PDB entry 5VVT | X-ray diffraction, 2.80 A resolution | chains C and D of the 4 polymer chains in the assembly

== Chain C ==
Protein: Protein O-GlcNAcase
Source organism: Homo sapiens
Notes: EC 3.2.1.169, 3.2.1.-
UniProt: O60502 (OGA_HUMAN); the construct has insertions or renumbered stretches relative to UniProt, so the offset changes along the chain: 60-391 = UniProt 60-391; 534-542 = UniProt 392-400; 553-704 = UniProt 553-704
Amino-acid sequence (504 residues; row label = number of the first residue in the row; note: 142 numbers in that range are skipped by the numbering (no residue carries them; nothing is unmodelled there)):
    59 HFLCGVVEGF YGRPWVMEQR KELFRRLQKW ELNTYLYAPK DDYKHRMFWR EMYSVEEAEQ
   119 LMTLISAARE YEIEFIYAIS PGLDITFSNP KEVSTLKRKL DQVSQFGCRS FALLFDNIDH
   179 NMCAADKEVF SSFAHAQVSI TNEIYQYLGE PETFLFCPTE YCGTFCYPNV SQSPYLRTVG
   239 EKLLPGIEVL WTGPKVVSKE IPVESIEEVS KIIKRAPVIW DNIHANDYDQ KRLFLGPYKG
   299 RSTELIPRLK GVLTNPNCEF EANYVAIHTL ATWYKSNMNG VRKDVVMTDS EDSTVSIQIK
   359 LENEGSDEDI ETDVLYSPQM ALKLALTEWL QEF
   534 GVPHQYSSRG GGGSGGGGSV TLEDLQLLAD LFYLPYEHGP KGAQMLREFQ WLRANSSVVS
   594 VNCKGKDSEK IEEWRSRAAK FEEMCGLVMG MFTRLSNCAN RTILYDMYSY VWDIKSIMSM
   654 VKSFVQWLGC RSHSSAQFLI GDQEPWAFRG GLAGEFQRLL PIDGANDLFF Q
Unresolved in the structure: 337-372, 534-551, 592-604, 672-675, 695-704
Construct notes: expression tag (59); engineered mutation Asn-175 (Asp in O60502); linker (543-552)
Residues lining bound ligands: N-acetylglucosamine (NAG; 2-acetamido-2-deoxy-beta-D-glucopyranose): Gly-67, Phe-68, Tyr-69, Lys-98, Asp-174, Asn-175, Cys-215, Tyr-219, Thr-250, Val-254, Trp-278, Asn-280, Ala-283, Asp-285, Tyr-286, Asn-313
What the authors report for this chain:
  - catalytic residues: Asp-174
  - binding site for N-acetylglucosamine: Asp-174
  - mutagenesis - D175N: decreased catalytic activity (proposed by the authors, not directly observed)

== Chain D ==
Protein: ELK1 peptide
Amino-acid sequence (8 residues; row label = number of the first residue in the row):
   378 FWSTLSPI
Unresolved in the structure: 378-380, 385
Covalent attachments: N-acetylglucosamine (NAG) linked to Thr-381

== How chain C and chain D interact ==
Residue-residue contacts (6; chain C residue first):
  Tyr-69(C) with Leu-382(D)
  Leu-141(C) with Pro-384(D), hydrophobic
  Asn-175(C) with Thr-381(D), hydrogen bond; Leu-382(D)
  Asp-177(C) with Ser-383(D)
  Tyr-219(C) with Thr-381(D), hydrogen bond
Interface residues without a listed pair, chain C (9 interface residues in all): Arg-104, Ile-176, Phe-223, Val-254
The authors on this interface:
  - interface residues, chain C: Tyr-69(C), Asn-175(C)

== Overview ==
9 residues of chain C and 4 residues of chain D are in contact, with 2 hydrogen bonds. Polar contacts include
Asn-175(C)/Thr-381(D) and Tyr-219(C)/Thr-381(D). Ligands of chain C: N-acetylglucosamine. N-acetylglucosamine
is covalently linked to Thr-381(D). From the paper: the catalytic residue Asp-174(C); D175N of chain C reduces
catalytic activity.
Chain C is Protein O-GlcNAcase (Homo sapiens) and chain D is ELK1 peptide; the structure, Structural
Investigations of the Substrate Specificity of Human O-GlcNAcase, was determined by X-ray diffraction,
deposited together with 5VVO, 5VVU, 5VVV and 5VVX.
